PDB entry 3JBX | electron microscopy, 3.40 A resolution | chains C and L of the 12 polymer chains in the assembly

[Chain C]
Protein: V(D)J recombination-activating protein 1
Organism: Danio rerio
Notes: EC 3.1.-.-, 6.3.2.-
UniProtKB: O13033 (RAG1_DANRE); residues 271-1031 here = UniProt positions 271-1031
Amino-acid sequence (764 residues; row label = number of the first residue in the row):
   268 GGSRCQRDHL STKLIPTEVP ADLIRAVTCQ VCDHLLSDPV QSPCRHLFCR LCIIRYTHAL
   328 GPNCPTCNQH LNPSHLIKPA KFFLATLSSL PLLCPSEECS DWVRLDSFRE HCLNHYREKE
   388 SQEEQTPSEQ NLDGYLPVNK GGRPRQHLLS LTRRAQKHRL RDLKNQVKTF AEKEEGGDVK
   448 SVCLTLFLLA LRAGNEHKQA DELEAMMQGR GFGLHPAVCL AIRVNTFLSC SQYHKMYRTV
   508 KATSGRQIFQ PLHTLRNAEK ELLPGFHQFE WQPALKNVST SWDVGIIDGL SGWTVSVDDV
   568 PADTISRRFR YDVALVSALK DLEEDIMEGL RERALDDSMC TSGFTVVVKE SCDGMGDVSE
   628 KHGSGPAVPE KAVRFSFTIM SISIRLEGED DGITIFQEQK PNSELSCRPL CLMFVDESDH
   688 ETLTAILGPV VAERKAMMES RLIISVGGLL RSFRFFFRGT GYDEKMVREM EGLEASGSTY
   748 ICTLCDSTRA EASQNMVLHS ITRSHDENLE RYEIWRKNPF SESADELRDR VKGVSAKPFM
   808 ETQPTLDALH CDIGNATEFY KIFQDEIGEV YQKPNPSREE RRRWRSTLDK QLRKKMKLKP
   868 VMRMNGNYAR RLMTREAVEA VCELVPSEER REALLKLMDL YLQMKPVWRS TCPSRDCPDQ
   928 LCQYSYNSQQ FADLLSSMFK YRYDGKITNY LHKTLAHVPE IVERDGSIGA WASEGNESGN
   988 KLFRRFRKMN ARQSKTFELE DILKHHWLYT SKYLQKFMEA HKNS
Disordered / not traced: 268-479, 1030-1031
Sequence notes: expression tag (268-270)
Ion coordination: Mg2+: Asp620, Glu984 (shared with 1 residue of chain F); Zn2+: Cys749, Cys752, His959
From the paper describing this entry:
  - self-association interface (contacts with another copy of this molecule); pairs are residue here / residue on that copy: Glu627-Arg860
  - binding site for the 15-nt DNA strand: Pro913, Arg916, Ser917, Thr918, Asp923

[Chain L]
Molecule: 14-nt DNA strand
Sequence (14 nucleotides; row label = number of the first residue in the row):
     1 TGGTTAACCA TCGC
Ion coordination: Mg2+ near DC14 (its only coordinating residue here)

[Interface between chain C and chain L]
Residue-residue contacts (21):
  Asp730(C) - DC14(L)  phosphate contact
  Glu731(C) - DG13(L)  phosphate contact
  Glu731(C) - DC14(L)  hydrogen bond to the phosphate
  Lys732(C) - DC14(L)  sugar contact
  Ser743(C) - DG13(L)  sugar contact
  Gly744(C) - DC12(L)  hydrogen bond to the base
  Arg756(C) - DT11(L)  phosphate contact
  Arg756(C) - DC12(L)  salt bridge to the phosphate
  His817(C) - DC14(L)  phosphate contact
  Arg845(C) - DC9(L)  salt bridge to the phosphate
  Arg845(C) - DA10(L)  salt bridge to the phosphate
  Arg870(C) - DC14(L)  base contact
  Lys953(C) - DT11(L)  salt bridge to the phosphate
  Lys953(C) - DC12(L)  phosphate contact
  Ile954(C) - DC12(L)  phosphate contact
  Thr955(C) - DC12(L)  phosphate contact
  Thr955(C) - DG13(L)  hydrogen bond to the phosphate
  Asn956(C) - DC12(L)  phosphate contact
  Asn956(C) - DG13(L)  hydrogen bond to the phosphate
  Tyr957(C) - DG13(L)  hydrogen bond to the phosphate
  Tyr957(C) - DC14(L)  hydrogen bond to the phosphate
Also at the interface, not in a pair above, chain C (15 interface residues in all): Asp620

[Summary]
15 residues of chain C and 6 residues of chain L are in contact, with 6 hydrogen bonds and 4 salt bridges.
Among the polar pairs are Gly744(C)-DC12(L), Glu731(C)-DC14(L) and Thr955(C)-DG13(L). From the paper: a
binding site for the 15-nt DNA strand at Pro913(C), Arg916(C) and Ser917(C) among others; a self-association
interface involving Glu627(C).
Chain C is V(D)J recombination-activating protein 1 (Danio rerio) and chain L is a 14-nt DNA strand; the
structure, Cryo-electron microscopy structure of RAG Signal End Complex (C2 symmetry), was determined by
electron microscopy together with 3JBW and 3JBY from the same study.
